6VBW - chains L and D of the 13 polymer chains in the assembly; structure by electron microscopy, 3.20 A resolution.

# Chain L
Molecule: 100-nt DNA strand
Sequence (100 nucleotides; each row starts with the number of its first residue):
     1 ACATATGGCA GATCTCAATT GGATATCGGC CGGCCACGCG ATCGCTGACG TTTCACCTGA
    61 AAAGCAATGA AGCCAAAGCG TCCTGTAAGG TGATGACTGC
Disordered / not traced: 1-54, 94-100

# Chain D
Molecule: Cas7
From: Vibrio cholerae
Sequence (352 residues; numbered 1 to 352; the number before each row is that of its first residue):
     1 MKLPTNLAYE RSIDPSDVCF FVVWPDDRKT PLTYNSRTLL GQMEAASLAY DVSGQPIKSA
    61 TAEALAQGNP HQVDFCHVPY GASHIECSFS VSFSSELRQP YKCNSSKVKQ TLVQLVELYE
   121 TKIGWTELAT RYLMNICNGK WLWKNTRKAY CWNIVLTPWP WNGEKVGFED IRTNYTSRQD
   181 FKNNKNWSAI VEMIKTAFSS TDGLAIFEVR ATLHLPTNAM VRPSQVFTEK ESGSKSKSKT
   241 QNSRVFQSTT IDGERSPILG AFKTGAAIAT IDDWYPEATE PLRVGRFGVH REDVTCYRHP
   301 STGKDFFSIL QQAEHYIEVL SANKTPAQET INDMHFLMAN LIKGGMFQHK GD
Disordered / not traced: 230-238, 351-352

# Chain L / chain D interface
Pairs across the interface (23):
  DA70(L) with Leu40(D), base contact; Gln67(D), sugar contact; Gly68(D), sugar contact
  DA71(L) with Asn69(D), sugar contact; Pro70(D), base contact; His71(D), phosphate contact; Lys239(D), base contact; Thr240(D), base contact
  DG72(L) with Gln42(D), hydrogen bond to the base; Leu48(D), sugar contact; Asn69(D), hydrogen bond to the base; His71(D), stacking on the base; Gln241(D), phosphate contact; Ser243(D), hydrogen bond to the base
  DC73(L) with Ser243(D), base contact
  DA77(L) with Phe227(D), base contact; Glu229(D), base contact
  DC79(L) with Met346(D), base contact
  DG80(L) with Thr5(D), sugar contact; Asn6(D), base contact; Met346(D), base contact; Gln348(D), hydrogen bond to the base; Lys350(D), phosphate contact
Interface residues without a listed pair, chain L (10 interface residues in all): DG69, DA76, DT81
Interface residues without a listed pair, chain D (23 interface residues in all): Met43, Glu44, Lys102, His349

# Overview
10 residues of chain L face 23 of chain D across their interface, with 4 hydrogen bonds and 1 aromatic
stacking contact. Polar pairs include DG72(L)-Gln42(D), DG72(L)-Asn69(D) and DG72(L)-Ser243(D).
Chain L is a 100-nt DNA strand and chain D is Cas7 (Vibrio cholerae); the structure, Cryo-EM structure of
Cascade-TniQ-dsDNA ternary complex, was determined by electron microscopy together with 6V9Q from the same
study.
